6T0B - chains C and G of the 46 polymer chains in the assembly; structure by electron microscopy, 2.80 A resolution.

# Chain C
Molecule: Cytochrome b
Source organism: Saccharomyces cerevisiae S288c
UniProtKB: P00163 (CYB_YEAST); residues 1-385 here = UniProt positions 1-385
Amino-acid sequence (385 residues; each row starts with the number of its first residue):
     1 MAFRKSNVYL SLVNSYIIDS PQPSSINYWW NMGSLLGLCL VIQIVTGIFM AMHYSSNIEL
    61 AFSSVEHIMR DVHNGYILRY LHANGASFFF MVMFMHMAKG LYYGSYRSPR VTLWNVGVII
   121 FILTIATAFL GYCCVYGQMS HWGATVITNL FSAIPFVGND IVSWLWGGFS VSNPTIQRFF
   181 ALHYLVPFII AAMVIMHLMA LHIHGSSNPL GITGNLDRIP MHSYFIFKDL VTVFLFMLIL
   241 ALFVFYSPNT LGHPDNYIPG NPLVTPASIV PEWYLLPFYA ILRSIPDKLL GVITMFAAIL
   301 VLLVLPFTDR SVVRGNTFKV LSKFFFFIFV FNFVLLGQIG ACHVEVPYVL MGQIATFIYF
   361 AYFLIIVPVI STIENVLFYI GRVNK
Bound ions: heme Fe site 1: His-82, His-183; heme Fe site 2: His-96, His-197
Ligand contacts:
  - heme (HEM), molecule 1: Trp-29, Trp-30, Met-32, Gly-33, Ser-34, Leu-36, Gly-37, Phe-89, Met-93, His-96, Met-97, Lys-99, Ser-105, Leu-113, Trp-114, Gly-117, Val-118, Ile-120, Phe-121, Ile-190, Val-194, His-197, Leu-198, Leu-201, Ser-206, Ser-207
  - heme (HEM), molecule 2: Leu-40, Gln-43, Ile-44, Gly-47, Ile-48, Met-50, Ala-51, Tyr-54, Val-65, Arg-79, His-82, Ala-83, Ala-86, Phe-90, Thr-127, Ala-128, Gly-131, Tyr-132, Val-135, Phe-180, His-183, Tyr-184, Pro-187, Ile-190, Glu-272, Tyr-274
  - 1,2-diacyl-sn-glycero-3-phoshocholine (PCF): Asn-27, Trp-29, Phe-94, Met-95, Met-97, Ala-98, Lys-99, Tyr-102, Tyr-103, Pro-209, Thr-317, Phe-318, Lys-323, Phe-326, Phe-327, Phe-329, Val-330, Phe-333
Swiss-Prot annotation at these positions:
  - binding site (a ubiquinone): Tyr-16, His-202
  - binding site (heme b): His-82, His-96, His-183, His-197
  - natural variant: Ile-122 (I122T: In strain: ATCC 44821 / 777-3A), Ile-269 (I269ID: In strain: D273-10B/A21)
  - mutagenesis: Gly-131 (G131S: In W7: Causes respiratory deficiency)

# Chain G
Molecule: Cytochrome b-c1 complex subunit 7
Source organism: Saccharomyces cerevisiae S288c
UniProtKB: P00128 (QCR7_YEAST); residues 1-127 here = UniProt positions 1-127
Amino-acid sequence (127 residues; row label = number of the first residue in the row):
     1 MPQSFTSIAR IGDYILKSPV LSKLCVPVAN QFINLAGYKK LGLKFDDLIA EENPIMQTAL
    61 RRLPEDESYA RAYRIIRAHQ TELTHHLLPR NEWIKAQEDV PYLLPYILEA EAAAKEKDEL
   121 DNIEVSK
Disordered / not traced: 1
Ligand contacts: 1,2-diacyl-sn-glycero-3-phoshocholine (PCF): Leu-41, Glu-82, Leu-87

# How chain C and chain G interact
Pairs across the interface - 66 pairs, chain C then chain G:
  Ser-24(C) / Leu-83(G)
  Ser-25(C) / His-79(G)
  Ser-25(C) / Glu-82(G)
  Arg-107(C) / Pro-2(G)
  Pro-109(C) / Glu-52(G)
  Leu-210(C) / Leu-41(G)  hydrophobic
  Leu-210(C) / Ala-78(G)
  Leu-210(C) / His-79(G)
  Ile-212(C) / Asp-47(G)
  Ile-212(C) / Leu-48(G)  hydrophobic
  Ile-212(C) / Ile-75(G)  hydrophobic
  Ile-212(C) / His-79(G)
  Thr-213(C) / Glu-51(G)
  Thr-213(C) / His-79(G)  hydrogen bond (backbone-side chain)
  Gly-214(C) / His-79(G)
  Leu-216(C) / Ala-72(G)
  Leu-216(C) / Ile-75(G)  hydrophobic
  Leu-216(C) / Ile-76(G)  hydrophobic
  Asp-217(C) / His-79(G)  salt bridge
  Asp-309(C) / Pro-2(G)
  Arg-310(C) / Pro-2(G)  hydrogen bond (side chain-backbone)
  Arg-310(C) / Gln-3(G)
  Ser-311(C) / Pro-2(G)
  Val-312(C) / Gln-3(G)
  Val-312(C) / Phe-5(G)  hydrophobic
  Val-312(C) / Ile-8(G)  hydrophobic
  Val-312(C) / Ile-49(G)
  Val-312(C) / Ala-50(G)  hydrogen bond (backbone-backbone)
  Val-313(C) / Phe-45(G)  hydrophobic
  Val-313(C) / Leu-48(G)
  Val-313(C) / Ile-49(G)  hydrophobic
  Arg-314(C) / Ala-50(G)
  Arg-314(C) / Glu-52(G)  salt bridge
  Phe-318(C) / Ala-36(G)
  Phe-318(C) / Tyr-38(G)  hydrophobic
  Phe-318(C) / Leu-48(G)  hydrophobic
  Val-320(C) / Phe-32(G)  hydrophobic
  Val-320(C) / Leu-35(G)  hydrophobic
  Thr-372(C) / Gln-3(G)
  Glu-374(C) / Phe-32(G)
  Asn-375(C) / Gln-3(G)  hydrogen bond
  Asn-375(C) / Ile-8(G)
  Val-376(C) / Ile-11(G)  hydrophobic
  Leu-377(C) / Ala-29(G)
  Leu-377(C) / Phe-32(G)  hydrophobic
  Phe-378(C) / Phe-32(G)  hydrophobic
  Phe-378(C) / Ile-33(G)  hydrophobic
  Phe-378(C) / Phe-45(G)  hydrophobic
  Tyr-379(C) / Ile-8(G)  hydrophobic
  Tyr-379(C) / Ala-9(G)
  Tyr-379(C) / Gly-12(G)
  Tyr-379(C) / Asp-13(G)  hydrogen bond
  Tyr-379(C) / Leu-104(G)  hydrophobic
  Ile-380(C) / Gly-12(G)
  Ile-380(C) / Ile-15(G)  hydrophobic
  Ile-380(C) / Val-26(G)
  Ile-380(C) / Ala-29(G)  hydrophobic
  Gly-381(C) / Ala-29(G)
  Gly-381(C) / Asn-30(G)  hydrogen bond (backbone-side chain)
  Arg-382(C) / Phe-45(G)
  Arg-382(C) / Asp-46(G)  salt bridge
  Arg-382(C) / Pro-101(G)
  Val-383(C) / Leu-16(G)  hydrophobic
  Lys-385(C) / Asp-13(G)  salt bridge
  Lys-385(C) / Leu-16(G)
  Lys-385(C) / Lys-17(G)
Other interface residues (no listed pair), chain C (35 interface residues in all): Asn-208, Pro-209, Gly-211, Thr-317, Lys-319
Other interface residues (no listed pair), chain G (40 interface residues in all): Cys-25, Gly-37, Asp-99

# Overview
35 residues of chain C face 40 of chain G across their interface, with 6 hydrogen bonds and 4 salt bridges.
Among the polar pairs are Asp-217(C)/His-79(G), Arg-314(C)/Glu-52(G) and Arg-382(C)/Asp-46(G).
1,2-diacyl-sn-glycero-3-phoshocholine is bound between chain C and chain G. Chain C binds heme.
Here chain C is Cytochrome b and chain G is Cytochrome b-c1 complex subunit 7, both from Saccharomyces
cerevisiae S288c. Entry 6T0B (The III2-IV(5B)2 respiratory supercomplex from S. cerevisiae) was determined by
electron microscopy together with 6T15 from the same study.
